Entry 3OOF (X-ray diffraction, 2.29 A resolution); this record covers chains A and B.

== Chain A ==
Molecule: Bile acid receptor
Source organism: Homo sapiens
Reference sequence: Q96RI1 (NR1H4_HUMAN); residues 248-476 here correspond to UniProt positions 258-486 (UniProt number = residue number + 10)
Chain sequence (233 residues; numbered 244 to 476; the number before each row is that of its first residue):
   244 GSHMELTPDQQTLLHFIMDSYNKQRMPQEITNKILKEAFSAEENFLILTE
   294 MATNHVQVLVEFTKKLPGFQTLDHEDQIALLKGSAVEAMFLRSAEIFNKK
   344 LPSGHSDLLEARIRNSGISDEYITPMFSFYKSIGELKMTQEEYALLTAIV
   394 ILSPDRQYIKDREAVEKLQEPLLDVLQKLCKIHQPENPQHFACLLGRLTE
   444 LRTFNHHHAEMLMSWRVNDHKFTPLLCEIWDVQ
Unresolved in the structure: 244-246
Sequence notes: expression tag (244-247); engineered mutation A281 (Glu291 in Q96RI1), A354 (Glu364 in Q96RI1)
Residues lining bound ligands: OOF (4-({(2S)-2-[2-(4-chlorophenyl)-5,6-difluoro-1H-benzimidazol-1-yl]-2-cyclohexylacetyl}amino)benzoic acid): R268, I273, T274, I277, N287, I290, L291, M294, N297, H298, M332, F333, R335, S336, I339, F340, L352, I356, S359, I361, M369, Y373, M454, L455, W458
Curated features (UniProtKB/Swiss-Prot):
  - binding site (chenodeoxycholate): R335, Y365, Y373, H451
  - modified residue: T446 (Phosphothreonine)
  - cross-link: K279 (Glycyl lysine isopeptide (Lys-Gly) (interchain with G-Cter in SUMO1))

== Chain B ==
Molecule: peptide of Nuclear receptor coactivator 1
Reference sequence: Q15788 (NCOA1_HUMAN); residues 744-757 here = UniProt positions 744-757
Chain sequence (14 residues; each row starts with the number of its first residue):
   744 KDHQLLRYLLDKDE
Unresolved in the structure: 744, 757
Curated features (UniProtKB/Swiss-Prot):
  - motif: L749 to L753 (LXXLL motif 5)

== Chain A / chain B interface ==
Contacting residue pairs (22; chain A residue first):
  V303(A) - L752(B)  hydrophobic
  E304(A) - K755(B)  salt bridge
  E304(A) - D756(B)
  K307(A) - L752(B)  hydrogen bond (side chain-backbone)
  K307(A) - L753(B)
  K307(A) - K755(B)  hydrogen bond (side chain-backbone)
  K307(A) - D756(B)  salt bridge
  F312(A) - L753(B)  hydrophobic
  Q320(A) - L753(B)
  I321(A) - H746(B)
  I321(A) - L749(B)  hydrophobic
  I321(A) - L753(B)  hydrophobic
  L324(A) - L753(B)  hydrophobic
  K325(A) - H746(B)
  K325(A) - L749(B)
  L468(A) - L748(B)
  L468(A) - L752(B)  hydrophobic
  E471(A) - H746(B)
  E471(A) - Q747(B)  hydrogen bond (side chain-backbone)
  E471(A) - L748(B)  hydrogen bond (side chain-backbone)
  E471(A) - L749(B)  hydrogen bond (side chain-backbone)
  I472(A) - L749(B)  hydrophobic
Interface residues without a listed pair, chain A (14 interface residues in all): Q313, H317, P467
Interface residues without a listed pair, chain B (10 interface residues in all): R750, D754

== In short ==
Chain A and chain B form an interface of 14 and 10 residues respectively; the contacts include 5 hydrogen
bonds and 2 salt bridges. Among the polar pairs are E304(A)-K755(B), K307(A)-D756(B) and K307(A)-L752(B).
Ligands of chain A: compound OOF.
Chain A is Bile acid receptor (Homo sapiens) and chain B is peptide of Nuclear receptor coactivator 1; the
structure, Crystal structure of human FXR in complex with
4-({(2S)-2-[2-(4-chlorophenyl)-5,6-difluoro-1H-benzimidazol-1-yl]-2-cyclohexylacetyl}amino)benzoic acid, was
determined by X-ray diffraction, deposited together with 3OLF, 3OMK, 3OMM and 3OOK.
